PDB entry 7QHO | electron microscopy, 3.10 A resolution | chains C and H of the 26 polymer chains in the assembly

[Chain C]
Name: Cytochrome bc1 complex cytochrome c subunit
From: Corynebacterium glutamicum ATCC 13032
Notes: EC 7.1.1.8
UniProt: Q8NNK5 (QCRC_CORGL); numbering as in UniProt (aligned over 1-283)
Sequence (283 residues; row label = number of the first residue in the row):
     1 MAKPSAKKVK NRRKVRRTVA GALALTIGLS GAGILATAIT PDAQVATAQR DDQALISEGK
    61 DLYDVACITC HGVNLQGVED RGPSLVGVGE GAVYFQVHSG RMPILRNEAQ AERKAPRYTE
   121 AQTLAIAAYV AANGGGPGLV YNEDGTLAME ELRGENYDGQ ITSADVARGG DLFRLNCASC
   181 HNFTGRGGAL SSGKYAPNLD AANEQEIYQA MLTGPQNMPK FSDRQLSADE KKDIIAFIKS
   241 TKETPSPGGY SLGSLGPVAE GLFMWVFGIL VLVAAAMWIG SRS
Disordered / not traced: 1-50
Glycans and other covalent adducts: heme c (HEC) linked to Cys-67, Cys-70, Cys-177, Cys-180
Bound ions: heme c Fe site 1: His-71, Met-102; heme c Fe site 2: His-181, Met-218
Residues lining bound ligands:
  - 1,2-diacyl-glycerol-3-sn-phosphate (3PH): Tyr-250, Leu-252, Gly-253, Leu-255, Val-258, Ala-259, Leu-262, Phe-263, Trp-265, Phe-267
  - heme c (HEC), molecule 1: Ala-66, His-71, Arg-81, Gly-82, Pro-83, Leu-85, Val-88, Ala-92, Val-93, Gln-96, Val-97, Met-102, Pro-103, Ile-104, Asn-107, Ala-111, Tyr-118, Ile-126, Pro-215, Gln-216
  - heme c (HEC), molecule 2: Phe-95, Arg-101, Gln-110, Ala-111, Arg-113, Phe-173, Asn-176, Ser-179, His-181, Leu-190, Tyr-195, Ala-196, Pro-197, Asn-198, Leu-199, Ala-201, Ala-202, Glu-206, Ile-207, Ala-210, Met-211, Pro-215, Gln-216, Asn-217, Met-218, Pro-219, Phe-221, Leu-226, Ile-234, Ile-238

[Chain H]
Name: Uncharacterized protein Cgl2664/cg2949
From: Corynebacterium glutamicum ATCC 13032
UniProt: Q8NMB4 (Y2664_CORGL); residues 32-194 here = UniProt positions 32-194
Sequence (163 residues; numbered 32 to 194; the number before each row is that of its first residue):
    32 CSAGQITQTS SQVAAVDGNQ AGSANDPVLV RDVTVHLTTD GEAGVKFTAI NQDTSHTSHT
    92 LESVTVDGEE VELDDAEPIE RNCSLVADIQ SELDLIEEPE VGCIQHVATS LENPGFAYGG
   152 VVPVEFVFDT GAITIDATVS APVLESGVEN REVGGDTAEA SHH
Disordered / not traced: 186-194
Disulfide bonds: Cys-114/Cys-134
Glycans and other covalent adducts: palmitic acid (PLM) linked to Cys-32
Residues lining bound ligands:
  - 9YF ((2R)-2-(hexadecanoyloxy)-3-{[(S)-hydroxy{[(1R,2R,3R,4R,5R,6S)-2,3,4,5,6-pentahydroxycyclohexyl]oxy}phosphoryl]oxy}propyl (9S)-9-methyloctadecanoate): Ser-33, Ile-37, Gln-39
  - heme c (HEC): Thr-40, Gln-43, Ala-45, Ala-46
  - IX7 ([(2R)-3-[[(1S,2R,3R,4S,5S,6R)-2-[(2R,3S,4S,5S,6R)-6-(hexadecanoyloxymethyl)-3,4,5-tris(oxidanyl)oxan-2-yl]oxy-6-[(2R,3S,4S,5S,6R)-6-(hydroxymethyl)-3,4,5-tris(oxidanyl)oxan-2-yl]oxy-3,4,5-tris(oxidanyl)cyclohexyl]oxy-oxidanyl-phosphoryl]oxy-2-undecanoyloxy-propyl] (10S)-10-methylhenicosanoate): Gly-35, Gln-36, Ile-37

[Chain C / chain H interface]
Contacting residue pairs (73; chain C residue first):
  Gln-53(C) with Glu-128(H), hydrogen bond; Glu-129(H), hydrogen bond (side chain-backbone); Pro-130(H); Glu-131(H), hydrogen bond (side chain-backbone)
  Ile-56(C) with Pro-130(H), hydrophobic
  Ser-57(C) with Val-132(H)
  Lys-60(C) with Val-132(H)
  Asn-74(C) with Ile-81(H); Asn-113(H); Cys-114(H); Ser-115(H), hydrogen bond
  Gln-76(C) with Leu-60(H); Arg-62(H), hydrogen bond (backbone-side chain); Ile-81(H); Gln-83(H)
  Glu-79(C) with Ser-54(H), hydrogen bond; Ala-55(H), hydrogen bond (side chain-backbone)
  Asp-80(C) with Ser-41(H)
  Pro-83(C) with Gln-43(H)
  Ser-84(C) with Ala-45(H); Gln-51(H); Arg-62(H)
  Val-86(C) with Arg-62(H); Asp-63(H); Thr-79(H)
  Gly-87(C) with Asp-63(H)
  Asn-107(C) with Ala-34(H); Thr-38(H); Thr-40(H)
  Glu-108(C) with Thr-38(H); Thr-40(H), hydrogen bond (backbone-side chain)
  Ala-109(C) with Ser-33(H), hydrogen bond (backbone-side chain); Gln-39(H); Thr-40(H)
  Gln-110(C) with Thr-40(H)
  Ala-131(C) with Ile-127(H)
  Ala-132(C) with Glu-128(H); His-137(H), hydrogen bond (backbone-side chain)
  Asn-133(C) with Ile-135(H)
  Gly-134(C) with Lys-77(H), hydrogen bond (backbone-side chain); Val-117(H); Ile-127(H)
  Gly-135(C) with Ile-127(H)
  Gly-138(C) with Ser-177(H), hydrogen bond (backbone-side chain)
  Val-140(C) with Ser-177(H)
  Ser-191(C) with Gln-39(H)
  Ser-192(C) with Gln-39(H), hydrogen bond (backbone-side chain)
  Lys-194(C) with Gln-39(H), hydrogen bond
  Tyr-208(C) with Gly-178(H), hydrogen bond (side chain-backbone)
  Leu-212(C) with Ser-177(H)
  Thr-213(C) with Ala-46(H)
  Gly-214(C) with Ala-46(H)
  Gln-216(C) with Thr-40(H); Gln-43(H)
  Lys-220(C) with Ala-46(H), hydrogen bond (side chain-backbone)
  Asp-223(C) with Leu-175(H); Ser-177(H); Gly-178(H), hydrogen bond (side chain-backbone)
  Arg-224(C) with Ala-172(H); Pro-173(H), hydrogen bond (side chain-backbone); Leu-175(H); Arg-182(H)
  Gln-225(C) with Arg-182(H), hydrogen bond (backbone-side chain)
  Ser-227(C) with Glu-180(H); Asn-181(H); Arg-182(H), hydrogen bond (side chain-backbone)
  Ala-228(C) with Gly-178(H); Glu-180(H), hydrogen bond (backbone-backbone); Asn-181(H)
  Asp-229(C) with Asn-181(H), hydrogen bond (backbone-side chain); Arg-182(H), hydrogen bond (side chain-backbone)
  Glu-230(C) with Arg-182(H), salt bridge
  Lys-232(C) with Gly-178(H)
Also at the interface, not in a pair above, chain C (46 interface residues in all): Val-73, Val-88, Ala-111, Pro-137, Glu-155, Asn-217
Also at the interface, not in a pair above, chain H (45 interface residues in all): Val-44, Val-47, Asn-56, Val-174, Glu-176, Val-179

[Overview]
46 residues of chain C face 45 of chain H across their interface; the contacts include 23 hydrogen bonds and 1
salt bridge. Polar contacts include Glu-230(C)/Arg-182(H), Gln-53(C)/Glu-128(H) and Gln-53(C)/Glu-129(H).
Chain C binds 1,2-diacyl-glycerol-3-sn-phosphate. Ligands of chain H: compound 9YF, heme c and compound IX7.
Chain C is Cytochrome bc1 complex cytochrome c subunit and chain H is Uncharacterized protein Cgl2664/cg2949,
both from Corynebacterium glutamicum ATCC 13032; the structure, Cytochrome bcc-aa3 supercomplex (respiratory
supercomplex III2/IV2) from Corynebacterium glutamicum (as isolated), was determined by electron microscopy,
deposited together with 7QHM.
